8C7C - chains L and M of the 3 polymer chains in the assembly; structure by X-ray diffraction, 2.60 A resolution.

Chain L:
Name: Reaction center protein L chain
From: Cereibacter sphaeroides 2.4.1
UniProt: P0C0Y8 (RCEL_CERSP); residues 1-281 here correspond to UniProt positions 2-282 (UniProt number = residue number + 1)
Sequence (281 residues; row label = number of the first residue in the row):
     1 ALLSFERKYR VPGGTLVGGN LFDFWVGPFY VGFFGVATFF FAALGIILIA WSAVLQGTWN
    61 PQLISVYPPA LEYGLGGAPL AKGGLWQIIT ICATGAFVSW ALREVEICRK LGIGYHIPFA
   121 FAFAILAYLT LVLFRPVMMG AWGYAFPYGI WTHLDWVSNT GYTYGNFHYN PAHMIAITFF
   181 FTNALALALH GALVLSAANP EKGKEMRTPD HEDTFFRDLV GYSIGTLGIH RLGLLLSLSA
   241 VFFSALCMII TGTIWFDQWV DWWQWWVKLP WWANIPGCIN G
Construct notes: conflict Thr-178 (Ser179 in P0C0Y8); engineered mutation Cys-278 (Gly279 in P0C0Y8)
Bound ions: Fe ion: His-190, His-230 (shared with His-219(M), Glu-234(M), His-266(M) of chain M)
Small-molecule neighbours:
  - bacteriochlorophyll a (BCL), molecule 1: Ile-46, Ile-49, Tyr-128, Leu-131, Phe-146, Ile-150, Trp-151, His-153, Leu-154, Trp-156, Val-157
  - bacteriochlorophyll a (BCL), molecule 2: Phe-97, Phe-121, Ala-124, Ile-125, Ala-127, Tyr-128, Leu-131, Trp-156, Val-157, Ser-158, Thr-160, Gly-161, Tyr-162, Asn-166, Phe-167, His-168, His-173, Ala-176, Ile-177, Phe-180, Phe-181, Val-241, Ser-244, Ala-245, Cys-247, Met-248
  - bacteriochlorophyll a (BCL), molecule 3: Val-157, Tyr-162, His-168, Phe-181
  - bacteriochlorophyll a (BCL), molecule 4: His-168, Met-174, Ile-177, Thr-178, Phe-181, Thr-182, Leu-185
  - bacteriopheophytin a (BPH), molecule 1: Thr-38, Phe-41, Ala-42, Gly-45, Ile-49, Ile-89, Cys-92, Ala-93, Ala-96, Phe-97, Trp-100, Glu-104, Ile-117, Ala-120, Phe-121, Phe-123, Ala-124, Tyr-128, Phe-146, Tyr-148, Gly-149, Ile-150, His-153, Phe-180, Ser-237, Leu-238, Val-241
  - bacteriopheophytin a (BPH), molecule 2: Phe-181, Ala-184, Leu-185, Ala-188, Leu-189, Phe-216, Leu-219, Val-220
  - heptane-1,2,3-triol (HTO): Ile-49, Pro-61, Ile-64, Tyr-148, Ile-150
  - ubiquinone-10 (U10): Phe-29, Tyr-30, Val-31, Gly-35, Thr-38, Trp-100, Arg-103

Chain M:
Name: Reaction center protein M chain
From: Cereibacter sphaeroides 2.4.1
UniProt: P0C0Y9 (RCEM_CERSP); residues 1-303 here correspond to UniProt positions 2-304 (UniProt number = residue number + 1)
Sequence (303 residues; each row starts with the number of its first residue):
     1 AEYQNIFTQV QVRGPADLGM TEDVNLANRS GVGPFSTLLG WFGNAQLGPI YLGSLGVLSL
    61 FSGLMWFFTI GIWFWYQAGW NPACFLRDLF FFSLEPPAPE YGLSFAAPLK EGGLWLIASF
   121 FMFVAVWSWW GRTYLRAQAL GMGKHTAWAF LSAIWLWMVL GFIRPILMGS WSEAVPYGIF
   181 SHLDWTNNFS LVHGNLFYNP FHGLSIAFLY GSALLFAMHG ATILAVSRFG GERELEQIAD
   241 RGTAAERAAL FWRWTMGFNA TMEGIHRWAI WMAVLVTLTG GIGILLSGTV VDNWYVWGQN
   301 HGM
Disordered / not traced: 303
Construct notes: conflict Thr-8 (Ser9 in P0C0Y9); engineered mutation Cys-84 (Val85 in P0C0Y9)
Bound ions: Fe ion: His-219, Glu-234, His-266 (shared with His-190(L), His-230(L) of chain L)
Small-molecule neighbours:
  - bacteriochlorophyll a (BCL), molecule 1: Trp-66, Phe-67, Leu-89, Met-122, Trp-157, Val-175, Ile-179, His-182, Leu-183, Thr-186
  - bacteriochlorophyll a (BCL), molecule 2: Trp-66, Val-126, Phe-150, Ala-153, Ile-154, Leu-156, Trp-157, Leu-160, Trp-185, Thr-186, Asn-187, Phe-189, Ser-190, Leu-196, Phe-197, His-202, Ser-205, Ile-206, Leu-209, Tyr-210, Val-276, Thr-277, Gly-280, Gly-281, Ile-284
  - bacteriochlorophyll a (BCL), molecule 3: Thr-186, Phe-197, Tyr-210
  - bacteriochlorophyll a (BCL), molecule 4: Phe-197, His-202, Gly-203, Ile-206, Ala-207, Tyr-210, Gly-211, Leu-214
  - bacteriopheophytin a (BPH), molecule 1: Ser-59, Leu-60, Gly-63, Leu-64, Trp-66, Phe-67, Ala-125, Val-126, Trp-129, Thr-133, Thr-146, Ala-149, Phe-150, Ala-153, Ala-273, Val-274, Thr-277
  - bacteriopheophytin a (BPH), molecule 2: Tyr-210, Ala-213, Leu-214, Ala-217, Met-218, Trp-252, Thr-255, Met-256
  - speroidenone (SPN): Trp-66, Phe-67, Phe-68, Ile-70, Gly-71, Ile-72, Phe-74, Trp-75, Phe-85, Leu-89, Phe-105, Trp-115, Leu-116, Ser-119, Phe-120, Met-122, Phe-123, Trp-157, Leu-160, Gly-161, Phe-162, Trp-171, Val-175, Pro-176, Tyr-177, Gly-178, Ile-179, His-182
  - ubiquinone-10 (U10): Leu-214, Leu-215, Met-218, His-219, Thr-222, Ile-223, Ala-245, Ala-248, Ala-249, Trp-252, Met-256, Phe-258, Asn-259, Ala-260, Thr-261, Met-262, Ile-265, Trp-268, Met-272
UniProt features mapped onto this chain:
  - binding site ((7R,8Z)-bacteriochlorophyll b): His-182, His-202
  - binding site (Fe cation): His-219, Glu-234, His-266
  - binding site (a ubiquinone): Trp-252

Interface between chain L and chain M:
Residue-residue contacts - 199 pairs, chain L then chain M:
  Ala-1(L) with Arg-253(M), hydrogen bond (backbone-side chain)
  Leu-2(L) with Arg-253(M)
  Leu-3(L) with Leu-250(M), hydrophobic; Arg-253(M); Asn-259(M)
  Phe-5(L) with Arg-241(M); Glu-246(M); Leu-250(M), hydrophobic
  Glu-6(L) with Leu-250(M); Arg-253(M), salt bridge; Trp-254(M), hydrogen bond
  Lys-8(L) with Glu-246(M), salt bridge
  Tyr-9(L) with Thr-243(M), hydrogen bond; Glu-246(M), hydrogen bond; Arg-247(M); Leu-250(M), hydrophobic; Trp-254(M)
  Arg-10(L) with Arg-253(M); Trp-254(M)
  Trp-25(L) with Trp-254(M)
  Pro-28(L) with Arg-253(M); Trp-254(M); Gly-257(M)
  Phe-29(L) with Trp-254(M); Thr-255(M); Met-256(M); Gly-257(M)
  Tyr-30(L) with Trp-254(M), hydrogen bond (backbone-backbone)
  Trp-100(L) with Thr-255(M)
  Arg-103(L) with Trp-254(M), hydrogen bond (side chain-backbone); Thr-255(M), hydrogen bond (side chain-backbone)
  Glu-104(L) with Phe-251(M); Thr-255(M)
  Ile-107(L) with Phe-251(M), hydrophobic; Trp-254(M); Thr-255(M)
  Cys-108(L) with Phe-251(M), hydrophobic
  Lys-110(L) with Trp-254(M)
  Leu-111(L) with Arg-247(M), hydrogen bond (backbone-side chain); Phe-251(M); Trp-254(M), hydrophobic
  Gly-112(L) with Arg-228(M), hydrogen bond (backbone-side chain); Phe-229(M)
  Ile-113(L) with Ala-225(M); Val-226(M), hydrophobic; Arg-228(M)
  Gly-114(L) with Ala-225(M), hydrogen bond (backbone-backbone); Arg-228(M)
  His-116(L) with Gln-4(M), hydrogen bond (side chain-backbone); Ala-221(M); Leu-224(M); Ala-225(M)
  Ile-117(L) with Ala-221(M); Thr-222(M); Phe-251(M), hydrophobic; Trp-252(M), hydrophobic
  Trp-151(L) with Phe-197(M); Tyr-198(M), hydrophobic
  Leu-154(L) with Phe-197(M)
  Asp-155(L) with Tyr-198(M), hydrogen bond
  Ser-158(L) with Phe-197(M)
  Tyr-162(L) with Asn-187(M), hydrogen bond; Leu-191(M)
  Asn-166(L) with Asn-187(M)
  His-168(L) with Leu-183(M)
  Tyr-169(L) with Phe-180(M), hydrophobic; Asp-184(M), hydrogen bond
  Met-174(L) with Phe-180(M), hydrophobic
  Phe-180(L) with Leu-209(M); Ala-213(M), hydrophobic
  Asn-183(L) with Ser-212(M); Ala-213(M), hydrogen bond (side chain-backbone); Phe-216(M)
  Ala-184(L) with Ala-273(M)
  Ala-186(L) with Phe-216(M)
  Leu-187(L) with Ser-212(M); Phe-216(M), hydrophobic; Ala-269(M); Ala-273(M), hydrophobic
  Ala-188(L) with Ala-273(M)
  His-190(L) with His-219(M); Glu-234(M); His-266(M), hydrogen bond
  Gly-191(L) with His-266(M)
  Ala-192(L) with His-145(M); Thr-146(M); Ile-270(M), hydrophobic
  Val-194(L) with Glu-234(M); His-266(M)
  Leu-195(L) with His-145(M); Glu-263(M); His-266(M); Arg-267(M); Ile-270(M), hydrophobic
  Ser-196(L) with Met-142(M); Gly-143(M), hydrogen bond (backbone-backbone); His-145(M)
  Ala-197(L) with Leu-235(M), hydrophobic
  Ala-198(L) with Leu-235(M)
  Asn-199(L) with Gly-143(M); His-145(M); Glu-263(M), hydrogen bond; Arg-267(M)
  Pro-200(L) with Gly-141(M); Gly-143(M)
  Glu-201(L) with Gln-138(M); Gly-141(M), hydrogen bond (backbone-backbone); Met-142(M); Lys-144(M), salt bridge
  Lys-204(L) with Gly-141(M)
  Met-206(L) with Leu-235(M); Ala-239(M), hydrophobic
  Arg-207(L) with Glu-22(M), salt bridge; Leu-140(M), hydrogen bond (side chain-backbone); Gly-141(M); Leu-235(M)
  Thr-208(L) with Leu-235(M)
  Pro-209(L) with Leu-235(M)
  Asp-210(L) with Met-20(M)
  His-211(L) with Met-20(M); Glu-22(M), salt bridge; Leu-140(M); Met-142(M)
  Glu-212(L) with Leu-235(M)
  Asp-213(L) with Asn-44(M)
  Thr-214(L) with Gly-19(M); Met-20(M), hydrogen bond (side chain-backbone); Arg-29(M); Leu-140(M)
  Phe-215(L) with Thr-133(M); Arg-136(M); Ala-137(M); Leu-140(M); Met-142(M), hydrophobic; Thr-146(M)
  Arg-217(L) with Gln-46(M); Gly-48(M); Pro-49(M); Ile-50(M)
  Asp-218(L) with Arg-29(M), salt bridge; Ile-50(M); Tyr-51(M), hydrogen bond (backbone-backbone); Arg-132(M), hydrogen bond (backbone-side chain); Arg-136(M)
  Leu-219(L) with Trp-129(M); Arg-132(M), hydrogen bond (backbone-side chain); Thr-133(M)
  Val-220(L) with Ile-50(M)
  Gly-221(L) with Leu-47(M); Gly-48(M), hydrogen bond (backbone-backbone); Ile-50(M)
  Tyr-222(L) with Leu-39(M), hydrophobic; Gly-43(M); Asn-44(M), hydrogen bond (side chain-backbone); Gln-46(M)
  Ser-223(L) with Asn-44(M), hydrogen bond (backbone-side chain)
  Ile-224(L) with Gly-43(M); Asn-44(M), hydrogen bond (backbone-backbone)
  Gly-225(L) with Asn-44(M)
  Thr-226(L) with Glu-232(M)
  Leu-227(L) with Asn-5(M); Leu-224(M), hydrophobic; Glu-232(M)
  Gly-228(L) with Phe-42(M)
  Ile-229(L) with Phe-216(M)
  His-230(L) with His-219(M), hydrogen bond; Gly-220(M); Ile-223(M); Glu-234(M), salt bridge
  Arg-231(L) with Tyr-3(M); Asn-5(M), hydrogen bond; Ile-6(M), hydrogen bond (side chain-backbone); Phe-7(M); Thr-8(M); Trp-41(M), hydrogen bond (side chain-backbone); Phe-42(M), hydrogen bond (side chain-backbone)
  Leu-232(L) with Phe-42(M), hydrophobic
  Gly-233(L) with Phe-216(M)
  Leu-234(L) with Ala-217(M); Ala-221(M), hydrophobic
  Leu-235(L) with Phe-42(M), hydrophobic
  Ser-237(L) with Ala-213(M), hydrogen bond (side chain-backbone); Phe-216(M); Ala-217(M)
  Trp-263(L) with Phe-180(M), hydrophobic
  Trp-266(L) with Leu-86(M), hydrophobic
  Val-267(L) with Arg-87(M)
  Ala-273(L) with Arg-87(M), hydrogen bond (backbone-side chain)
  Ile-275(L) with Asn-81(M); Cys-84(M), hydrogen bond (backbone-side chain); Arg-87(M)
  Cys-278(L) with Ala-78(M), hydrogen bond (side chain-backbone); Cys-84(M), disulfide; Asp-88(M)
  Ile-279(L) with Asp-88(M); Phe-91(M), hydrophobic
  Asn-280(L) with Arg-87(M), hydrogen bond (backbone-side chain); Asp-88(M), hydrogen bond; Phe-91(M)
Also at the interface, not in a pair above, chain L (100 interface residues in all): Gly-27, Ala-120, Val-157, Phe-181, Leu-189, Leu-193, Gln-264, Asn-274, Pro-276, Gly-277, Gly-281
Also at the interface, not in a pair above, chain M (100 interface residues in all): Asp-17, Val-24, Gln-77, Ala-83, Phe-90, Phe-92, Ala-149, Thr-186, Leu-215, Met-218, Ser-227, Ile-238, Ala-249, Met-272
Inter-chain disulfides: Cys-278(L)/Cys-84(M)

In short:
The chain L/chain M interface involves 100 residues from each chain, with 1 disulfide bond, 39 hydrogen bonds
and 7 salt bridges. Among the polar pairs are Glu-6(L)/Arg-253(M), Lys-8(L)/Glu-246(M) and
Glu-201(L)/Lys-144(M). Bacteriochlorophyll a, bacteriopheophytin a and ubiquinone-10 are bound between chain L
and chain M.
Chain L is Reaction center protein L chain and chain M is Reaction center protein M chain, both from
Cereibacter sphaeroides 2.4.1; the structure, Double mutant V(M84)C/A(L278)C structure of Photosynthetic
Reaction Center From Cereibacter sphaeroides strain RV, was determined by X-ray diffraction, deposited
together with 8C5X, 8C6K, 8C87 and 8C88.
